PDB entry 9JA1 | electron microscopy, 2.98 A resolution | chains A and B of the 14 polymer chains in the assembly

[Chain A]
Protein: DNA-directed RNA polymerase II subunit RPB1
Organism: Saccharomyces cerevisiae
Notes: EC 2.7.7.6
Reference sequence: P04050 (RPB1_YEAST); residue numbers follow UniProt; this construct covers 1-1733
Chain sequence (1733 residues; row label = number of the first residue in the row):
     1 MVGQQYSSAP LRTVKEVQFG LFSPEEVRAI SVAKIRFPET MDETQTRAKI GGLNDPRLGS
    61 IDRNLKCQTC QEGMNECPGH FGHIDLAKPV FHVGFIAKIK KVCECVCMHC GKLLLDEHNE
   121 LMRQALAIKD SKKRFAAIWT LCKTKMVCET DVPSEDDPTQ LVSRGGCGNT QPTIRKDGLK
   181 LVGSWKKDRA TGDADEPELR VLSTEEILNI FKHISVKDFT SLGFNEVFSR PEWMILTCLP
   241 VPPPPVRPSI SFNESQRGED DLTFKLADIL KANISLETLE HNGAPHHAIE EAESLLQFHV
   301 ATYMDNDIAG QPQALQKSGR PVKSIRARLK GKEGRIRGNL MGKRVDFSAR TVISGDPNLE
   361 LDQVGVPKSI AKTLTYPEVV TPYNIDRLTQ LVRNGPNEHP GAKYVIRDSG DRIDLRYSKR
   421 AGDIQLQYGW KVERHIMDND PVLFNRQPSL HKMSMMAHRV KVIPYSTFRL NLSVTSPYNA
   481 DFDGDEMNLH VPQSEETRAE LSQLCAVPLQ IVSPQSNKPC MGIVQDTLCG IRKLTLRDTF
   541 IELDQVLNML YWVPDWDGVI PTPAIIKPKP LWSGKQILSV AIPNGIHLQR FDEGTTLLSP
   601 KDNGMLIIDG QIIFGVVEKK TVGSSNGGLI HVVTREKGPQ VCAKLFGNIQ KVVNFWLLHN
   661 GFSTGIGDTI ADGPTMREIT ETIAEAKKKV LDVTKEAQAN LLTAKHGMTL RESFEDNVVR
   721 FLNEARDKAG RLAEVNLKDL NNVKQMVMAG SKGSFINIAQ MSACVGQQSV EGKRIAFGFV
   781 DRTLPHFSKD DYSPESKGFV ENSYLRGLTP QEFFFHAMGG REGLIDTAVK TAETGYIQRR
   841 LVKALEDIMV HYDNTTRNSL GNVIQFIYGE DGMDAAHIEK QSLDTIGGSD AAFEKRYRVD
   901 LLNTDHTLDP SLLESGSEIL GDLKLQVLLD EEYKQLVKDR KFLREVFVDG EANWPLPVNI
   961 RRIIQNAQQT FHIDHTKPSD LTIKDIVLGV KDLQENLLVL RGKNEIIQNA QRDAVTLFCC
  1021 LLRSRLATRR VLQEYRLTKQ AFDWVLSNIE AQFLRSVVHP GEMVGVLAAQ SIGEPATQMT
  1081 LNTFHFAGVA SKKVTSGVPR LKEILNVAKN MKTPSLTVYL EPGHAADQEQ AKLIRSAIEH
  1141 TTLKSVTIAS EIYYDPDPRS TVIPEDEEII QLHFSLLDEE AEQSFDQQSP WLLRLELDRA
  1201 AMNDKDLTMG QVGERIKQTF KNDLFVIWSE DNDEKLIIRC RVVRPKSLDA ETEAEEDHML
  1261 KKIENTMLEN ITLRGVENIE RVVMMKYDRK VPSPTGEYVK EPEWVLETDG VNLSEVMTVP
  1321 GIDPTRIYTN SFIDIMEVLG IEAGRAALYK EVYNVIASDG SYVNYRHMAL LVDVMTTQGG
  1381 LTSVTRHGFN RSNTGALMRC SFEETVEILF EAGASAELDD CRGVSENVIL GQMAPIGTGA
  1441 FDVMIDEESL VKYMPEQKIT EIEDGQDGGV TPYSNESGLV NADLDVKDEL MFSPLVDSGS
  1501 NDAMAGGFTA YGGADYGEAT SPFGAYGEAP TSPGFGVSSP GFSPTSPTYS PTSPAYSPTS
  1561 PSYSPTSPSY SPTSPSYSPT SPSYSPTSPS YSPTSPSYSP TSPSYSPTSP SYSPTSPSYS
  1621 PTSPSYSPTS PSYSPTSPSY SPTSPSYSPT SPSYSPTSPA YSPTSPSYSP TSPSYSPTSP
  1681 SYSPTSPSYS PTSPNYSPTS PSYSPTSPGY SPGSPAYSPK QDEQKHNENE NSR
Unresolved in the structure: 1-2, 156-162, 186-198, 700-709, 1144-1270, 1446-1733
Metal / ion sites: Zn2+ site 1: Cys-67, Cys-70, Cys-77, His-80; Zn2+ site 2: Cys-107, Cys-110, Cys-167
Small-molecule neighbours: ATP (adenosine-5'-triphosphate): Arg-446, Gln-447, Pro-448, Asn-479, Asp-481, Asp-483, Thr-827, Thr-831, Leu-1081, Phe-1084, His-1085
Curated features (UniProtKB/Swiss-Prot):
  - region: Pro-248 to Asp-260 (Lid loop), Asn-306 to Lys-323 (Rudder loop), Pro-810 to Glu-822 (Bridging helix)
  - binding site (Zn(2+)): Cys-67, Cys-70, Cys-77, His-80, Cys-107, Cys-110, Cys-148, Cys-167
  - binding site (Mg(2+)): Asp-481, Asp-483, Asp-485
  - modified residue: Thr-1471 (Phosphothreonine)
  - cross-link (Glycyl lysine isopeptide (Lys-Gly)): Lys-695 (interchain with G-Cter in ubiquitin), Lys-1246 (interchain with G-Cter in ubiquitin), Lys-1350 (interchain with G-Cter in ubiquitin)
  - natural variant: Ser-1653 to Pro-1659 (deletion: In strain: A364A)
  - mutagenesis: Lys-1246 (K1246R: Impairs ubiquitination during transcription stress)

[Chain B]
Protein: DNA-directed RNA polymerase II subunit RPB2
Organism: Saccharomyces cerevisiae
Notes: EC 2.7.7.6
Reference sequence: P08518 (RPB2_YEAST); numbering as in UniProt (aligned over 1-1224)
Chain sequence (1224 residues; numbered 1 to 1224; the number before each row is that of its first residue):
     1 MSDLANSEKY YDEDPYGFED ESAPITAEDS WAVISAFFRE KGLVSQQLDS FNQFVDYTLQ
    61 DIICEDSTLI LEQLAQHTTE SDNISRKYEI SFGKIYVTKP MVNESDGVTH ALYPQEARLR
   121 NLTYSSGLFV DVKKRTYEAI DVPGRELKYE LIAEESEDDS ESGKVFIGRL PIMLRSKNCY
   181 LSEATESDLY KLKECPFDMG GYFIINGSEK VLIAQERSAG NIVQVFKKAA PSPISHVAEI
   241 RSALEKGSRF ISTLQVKLYG REGSSARTIK ATLPYIKQDI PIVIIFRALG IIPDGEILEH
   301 ICYDVNDWQM LEMLKPCVED GFVIQDRETA LDFIGRRGTA LGIKKEKRIQ YAKDILQKEF
   361 LPHITQLEGF ESRKAFFLGY MINRLLLCAL DRKDQDDRDH FGKKRLDLAG PLLAQLFKTL
   421 FKKLTKDIFR YMQRTVEEAH DFNMKLAINA KTITSGLKYA LATGNWGEQK KAMSSRAGVS
   481 QVLNRYTYSS TLSHLRRTNT PIGRDGKLAK PRQLHNTHWG LVCPAETPEG QACGLVKNLS
   541 LMSCISVGTD PMPIITFLSE WGMEPLEDYV PHQSPDATRV FVNGVWHGVH RNPARLMETL
   601 RTLRRKGDIN PEVSMIRDIR EKELKIFTDA GRVYRPLFIV EDDESLGHKE LKVRKGHIAK
   661 LMATEYQDIE GGFEDVEEYT WSSLLNEGLV EYIDAEEEES ILIAMQPEDL EPAEANEEND
   721 LDVDPAKRIR VSHHATTFTH CEIHPSMILG VAASIIPFPD HNQSPRNTYQ SAMGKQAMGV
   781 FLTNYNVRMD TMANILYYPQ KPLGTTRAME YLKFRELPAG QNAIVAIACY SGYNQEDSMI
   841 MNQSSIDRGL FRSLFFRSYM DQEKKYGMSI TETFEKPQRT NTLRMKHGTY DKLDDDGLIA
   901 PGVRVSGEDV IIGKTTPISP DEEELGQRTA YHSKRDASTP LRSTENGIVD QVLVTTNQDG
   961 LKFVKVRVRT TKIPQIGDKF ASRHGQKGTI GITYRREDMP FTAEGIVPDL IINPHAIPSR
  1021 MTVAHLIECL LSKVAALSGN EGDASPFTDI TVEGISKLLR EHGYQSRGFE VMYNGHTGKK
  1081 LMAQIFFGPT YYQRLRHMVD DKIHARARGP MQVLTRQPVE GRSRDGGLRF GEMERDCMIA
  1141 HGAASFLKER LMEASDAFRV HICGICGLMT VIAKLNHNQF ECKGCDNKID IYQIHIPYAA
  1201 KLLFQELMAM NITPRLYTDR SRDF
Unresolved in the structure: 1-19, 71-89, 133-163, 336-344, 438-445, 503-508, 669-677, 713-721, 920-932, 1224
Metal / ion sites: Zn2+: Cys-1163, Cys-1166, Cys-1182, Cys-1185
Small-molecule neighbours: ATP (adenosine-5'-triphosphate): Arg-766, Tyr-769, Lys-987, Arg-1020

[Chain A / chain B interface]
Pairs across the interface - 419 pairs, chain A then chain B:
  Gln-4(A) / Phe-1158(B)
  Gln-4(A) / Arg-1159(B)
  Gln-5(A) / Arg-1159(B)  hydrogen bond (backbone-side chain)
  Gln-5(A) / Asn-1176(B)
  Ser-7(A) / Arg-1159(B)
  Ser-7(A) / His-1161(B)  hydrogen bond
  Ser-7(A) / Phe-1180(B)
  Ser-7(A) / Gln-1193(B)
  Ser-8(A) / Asn-1178(B)
  Ser-8(A) / Phe-1180(B)
  Ala-9(A) / His-1161(B)
  Ala-9(A) / Ile-1191(B)
  Ala-9(A) / Gln-1193(B)  hydrogen bond (backbone-side chain)
  Pro-10(A) / Ile-1191(B)
  Pro-10(A) / Tyr-1192(B)
  Pro-10(A) / Gln-1193(B)  hydrogen bond (backbone-backbone)
  Leu-11(A) / Gln-1193(B)
  Leu-11(A) / His-1195(B)
  Arg-12(A) / Tyr-1192(B)
  Arg-12(A) / Gln-1193(B)  hydrogen bond (backbone-backbone)
  Arg-12(A) / Ile-1194(B)
  Arg-12(A) / Thr-1218(B)
  Thr-13(A) / Thr-1218(B)
  Val-14(A) / Ile-1194(B)  hydrophobic
  Val-14(A) / Leu-1216(B)  hydrophobic
  Val-14(A) / Tyr-1217(B)
  Lys-15(A) / Tyr-1217(B)  hydrogen bond (backbone-backbone)
  Lys-15(A) / Thr-1218(B)
  Lys-15(A) / Arg-1220(B)  hydrogen bond (backbone-side chain)
  Glu-16(A) / Arg-1215(B)
  Glu-16(A) / Leu-1216(B)
  Glu-16(A) / Tyr-1217(B)  hydrogen bond (backbone-backbone)
  Glu-16(A) / Asp-1219(B)
  Glu-16(A) / Arg-1220(B)
  Glu-16(A) / Ser-1221(B)  hydrogen bond (side chain-backbone)
  Glu-16(A) / Arg-1222(B)
  Val-17(A) / Arg-1215(B)
  Val-17(A) / Leu-1216(B)  hydrophobic
  Gln-18(A) / Thr-1213(B)
  Gln-18(A) / Pro-1214(B)
  Gln-18(A) / Arg-1215(B)  hydrogen bond (backbone-backbone)
  Gln-18(A) / Tyr-1217(B)
  Phe-19(A) / Thr-1213(B)
  Gly-20(A) / Ile-1212(B)
  Gly-20(A) / Thr-1213(B)  hydrogen bond (backbone-backbone)
  Leu-21(A) / Asn-1211(B)
  Leu-21(A) / Thr-1213(B)  hydrogen bond (backbone-side chain)
  Phe-22(A) / Met-1208(B)
  Phe-22(A) / Asn-1211(B)
  Phe-22(A) / Ile-1212(B)
  Phe-22(A) / Thr-1213(B)
  Glu-26(A) / Arg-1215(B)  salt bridge
  Ala-29(A) / Lys-1183(B)
  Ala-29(A) / Gly-1184(B)
  Ile-30(A) / Leu-1168(B)  hydrophobic
  Ile-30(A) / Thr-1170(B)
  Ser-31(A) / Lys-1183(B)  hydrogen bond (backbone-side chain)
  Val-32(A) / Lys-1183(B)
  Thr-69(A) / Ile-1172(B)
  Cys-70(A) / Lys-1174(B)
  Gln-71(A) / Lys-1174(B)  hydrogen bond
  Glu-72(A) / Leu-1175(B)  hydrogen bond (side chain-backbone)
  Met-74(A) / Arg-1116(B)  hydrogen bond (backbone-side chain)
  Asn-75(A) / Arg-1116(B)  hydrogen bond (backbone-side chain)
  Asn-75(A) / Phe-1158(B)
  Glu-76(A) / Phe-1158(B)
  Glu-76(A) / Arg-1159(B)  salt bridge
  Pro-78(A) / Lys-1201(B)  hydrogen bond (backbone-side chain)
  Pro-78(A) / Gln-1205(B)  hydrogen bond (backbone-side chain)
  Gly-79(A) / Gln-1205(B)  hydrogen bond (backbone-side chain)
  Phe-81(A) / Gln-1205(B)
  Phe-81(A) / Met-1208(B)  hydrophobic
  Phe-81(A) / Ala-1209(B)
  His-92(A) / Met-1210(B)  hydrogen bond (side chain-backbone)
  Phe-228(A) / Arg-1215(B)
  Leu-236(A) / Asn-1211(B)
  Leu-239(A) / Asn-1211(B)
  Pro-240(A) / Met-1208(B)
  Pro-240(A) / Ala-1209(B)
  Pro-240(A) / Asn-1211(B)
  Pro-242(A) / Ala-1209(B)  hydrophobic
  Pro-243(A) / Gln-1205(B)
  Pro-245(A) / Tyr-1198(B)
  Pro-245(A) / Lys-1201(B)
  Val-246(A) / Leu-1114(B)
  Val-246(A) / Gln-1205(B)
  Val-246(A) / Glu-1206(B)
  Pro-248(A) / Leu-1114(B)
  Ile-250(A) / Val-1113(B)  hydrophobic
  Glu-254(A) / Tyr-866(B)
  Glu-254(A) / Arg-884(B)
  Glu-254(A) / Arg-935(B)  salt bridge
  Ser-255(A) / Tyr-866(B)
  Met-304(A) / Met-1210(B)  hydrophobic
  Ile-325(A) / Glu-1206(B)
  Ile-325(A) / Met-1210(B)  hydrophobic
  Arg-328(A) / Leu-1114(B)
  Arg-328(A) / Glu-1206(B)  salt bridge
  Leu-329(A) / Leu-1203(B)  hydrophobic
  Leu-329(A) / Glu-1206(B)
  Leu-329(A) / Met-1210(B)  hydrophobic
  Arg-335(A) / Leu-1114(B)
  Arg-335(A) / Leu-1202(B)
  Arg-335(A) / Glu-1206(B)  salt bridge
  Ile-336(A) / Leu-1203(B)  hydrophobic
  Arg-337(A) / Arg-1129(B)  hydrogen bond (backbone-side chain)
  Arg-337(A) / Glu-1132(B)
  Gly-338(A) / Arg-1129(B)  hydrogen bond (backbone-side chain)
  Asn-339(A) / Thr-1115(B)
  Asn-339(A) / Gln-1117(B)  hydrogen bond (backbone-side chain)
  Asn-339(A) / Ala-1199(B)
  Leu-340(A) / Ala-1199(B)  hydrophobic
  Leu-340(A) / Ala-1200(B)
  Leu-340(A) / Leu-1203(B)  hydrophobic
  Met-341(A) / Glu-1132(B)
  Met-341(A) / Arg-1135(B)
  Gly-342(A) / Arg-1129(B)  hydrogen bond (backbone-side chain)
  Gly-342(A) / Phe-1130(B)
  Lys-343(A) / Gln-1117(B)
  Lys-343(A) / Arg-1129(B)
  Lys-343(A) / Phe-1130(B)  hydrogen bond (backbone-backbone)
  Lys-343(A) / Leu-1151(B)
  Lys-343(A) / Asp-1156(B)  salt bridge
  Lys-343(A) / Pro-1197(B)
  Arg-344(A) / Pro-1118(B)
  Arg-344(A) / Val-1119(B)
  Arg-344(A) / Glu-1120(B)  salt bridge
  Arg-344(A) / Gly-1127(B)  hydrogen bond (side chain-backbone)
  Arg-344(A) / Leu-1128(B)
  Arg-344(A) / Arg-1129(B)
  Arg-344(A) / Ser-1155(B)  hydrogen bond (backbone-side chain)
  Val-345(A) / Gly-1127(B)
  Val-345(A) / Leu-1128(B)  hydrogen bond (backbone-backbone)
  Val-345(A) / Phe-1130(B)  hydrophobic
  Val-345(A) / Arg-1150(B)
  Val-345(A) / Ala-1154(B)  hydrophobic
  Asp-346(A) / Arg-1106(B)  salt bridge
  Asp-346(A) / Arg-1108(B)
  Asp-346(A) / Met-1111(B)
  Asp-346(A) / Pro-1118(B)
  Asp-346(A) / Arg-1150(B)  hydrogen bond (backbone-side chain)
  Asp-346(A) / Ala-1154(B)  hydrogen bond (backbone-backbone)
  Phe-347(A) / Arg-1106(B)  hydrogen bond (backbone-backbone)
  Phe-347(A) / Arg-1108(B)
  Phe-347(A) / Arg-1150(B)
  Ser-348(A) / Ala-1105(B)
  Ser-348(A) / Arg-1106(B)  hydrogen bond (backbone-backbone)
  Ser-348(A) / Leu-1128(B)  hydrogen bond (side chain-backbone)
  Ala-349(A) / His-1104(B)
  Ala-349(A) / Leu-1128(B)
  Arg-350(A) / Lys-1102(B)
  Arg-350(A) / Ile-1103(B)
  Arg-350(A) / His-1104(B)  hydrogen bond (backbone-backbone)
  Arg-350(A) / Leu-1128(B)
  Thr-351(A) / Ile-1103(B)
  Val-352(A) / Val-1099(B)  hydrophobic
  Gly-355(A) / Tyr-833(B)
  Asp-356(A) / Tyr-833(B)  hydrogen bond
  Pro-357(A) / Ser-831(B)
  Pro-357(A) / Gly-832(B)
  Pro-357(A) / Tyr-833(B)
  Asn-358(A) / Tyr-833(B)  hydrogen bond
  Ser-369(A) / Ile-1103(B)
  Ile-370(A) / Ile-1103(B)  hydrophobic
  Thr-373(A) / Ala-1105(B)
  Thr-373(A) / Ala-1107(B)
  Leu-374(A) / Arg-1106(B)
  Lys-403(A) / Ala-1107(B)
  Arg-412(A) / Arg-1108(B)
  Glu-433(A) / Arg-1108(B)  salt bridge
  Leu-443(A) / Met-1138(B)  hydrophobic
  Leu-443(A) / Phe-1146(B)  hydrophobic
  Asn-445(A) / Glu-1134(B)
  Gln-447(A) / Glu-1134(B)  hydrogen bond
  Ser-449(A) / Met-1133(B)
  Ser-449(A) / Glu-1134(B)  hydrogen bond
  Ser-449(A) / Cys-1137(B)  hydrogen bond (backbone-side chain)
  His-451(A) / Cys-1137(B)  hydrogen bond (backbone-side chain)
  Lys-452(A) / Ala-1140(B)
  Lys-452(A) / His-1141(B)  hydrogen bond (backbone-side chain)
  Met-455(A) / Phe-1130(B)  hydrophobic
  Met-455(A) / Glu-1134(B)
  Met-455(A) / Met-1138(B)  hydrophobic
  Met-455(A) / His-1141(B)  hydrogen bond (backbone-side chain)
  Tyr-465(A) / Ile-976(B)  hydrophobic
  Ser-466(A) / Val-1099(B)
  Ser-466(A) / Ile-1103(B)
  Thr-467(A) / Ile-976(B)
  Arg-469(A) / Tyr-833(B)
  Arg-469(A) / Ile-976(B)
  Arg-469(A) / Gly-991(B)  hydrogen bond (side chain-backbone)
  Leu-472(A) / Gly-832(B)
  Leu-472(A) / Gln-835(B)
  Ala-480(A) / Glu-836(B)
  Asp-481(A) / Glu-836(B)
  Asp-481(A) / Asp-837(B)
  Phe-482(A) / Gln-835(B)
  Phe-482(A) / Glu-836(B)  hydrogen bond (backbone-backbone)
  Phe-482(A) / Asp-837(B)
  Phe-482(A) / Ser-838(B)
  Phe-482(A) / Thr-989(B)  hydrogen bond (backbone-side chain)
  Asp-483(A) / Asp-837(B)
  Asp-483(A) / Lys-979(B)
  Asp-483(A) / Lys-987(B)
  Asp-483(A) / Gly-988(B)
  Asp-483(A) / Thr-989(B)
  Asp-483(A) / Arg-1020(B)  salt bridge
  Gly-484(A) / Thr-989(B)
  Glu-486(A) / Lys-1102(B)  salt bridge
  Asn-488(A) / Leu-1128(B)
  His-490(A) / Arg-1150(B)  hydrogen bond
  Val-491(A) / Arg-1150(B)  hydrogen bond (backbone-side chain)
  Gln-493(A) / Glu-1149(B)  hydrogen bond (backbone-side chain)
  Ser-494(A) / Glu-1149(B)  hydrogen bond (backbone-side chain)
  Thr-497(A) / Phe-1146(B)
  Thr-497(A) / Glu-1149(B)  hydrogen bond
  Glu-500(A) / Ala-1143(B)
  Glu-500(A) / Ala-1144(B)  hydrogen bond (side chain-backbone)
  Glu-500(A) / Ser-1145(B)  hydrogen bond
  Glu-500(A) / Phe-1146(B)  hydrogen bond (side chain-backbone)
  Leu-501(A) / Phe-1146(B)  hydrophobic
  Leu-504(A) / His-1141(B)
  Leu-504(A) / Gly-1142(B)
  Cys-505(A) / Met-1138(B)  hydrophobic
  Cys-505(A) / His-1141(B)
  Gln-510(A) / His-1141(B)
  Val-524(A) / Gln-835(B)
  Gln-525(A) / Gln-835(B)
  Gln-525(A) / Glu-836(B)
  Gln-525(A) / Asn-1013(B)
  Gln-525(A) / His-1015(B)
  Asp-526(A) / Cys-829(B)  hydrogen bond
  Asp-526(A) / Gly-832(B)
  Asp-526(A) / Gln-835(B)  hydrogen bond (backbone-side chain)
  Asp-526(A) / Asn-1013(B)  hydrogen bond
  Asp-526(A) / His-1015(B)  salt bridge
  Cys-529(A) / His-1015(B)
  Leu-657(A) / Cys-829(B)
  Leu-658(A) / Tyr-830(B)
  Leu-658(A) / Asn-1074(B)
  Leu-658(A) / His-1076(B)
  Leu-658(A) / Leu-1081(B)
  His-659(A) / Asn-1074(B)  hydrogen bond
  His-659(A) / Thr-1077(B)
  His-659(A) / Leu-1081(B)
  Asn-660(A) / Leu-1081(B)
  Asn-660(A) / Met-1082(B)  hydrogen bond (backbone-backbone)
  Asn-660(A) / Ala-1083(B)  hydrogen bond (backbone-backbone)
  Gly-661(A) / Ala-1083(B)
  Phe-662(A) / Ile-827(B)
  Phe-662(A) / Ala-828(B)
  Phe-662(A) / Cys-829(B)  hydrogen bond (backbone-backbone)
  Phe-662(A) / Pro-1014(B)
  Phe-662(A) / Ala-1083(B)
  Ser-663(A) / Ile-827(B)
  Ser-663(A) / Pro-1014(B)
  Ser-663(A) / Phe-1069(B)
  Ser-663(A) / Gln-1084(B)  hydrogen bond (side chain-backbone)
  Ser-663(A) / Ile-1085(B)
  Ser-663(A) / Phe-1086(B)
  Thr-664(A) / Ile-827(B)
  Thr-664(A) / Pro-1014(B)
  Thr-664(A) / Ile-1017(B)
  Thr-664(A) / Phe-1086(B)
  Gly-665(A) / Leu-1026(B)
  Gly-665(A) / Phe-1069(B)
  Gly-665(A) / Phe-1086(B)
  Ile-666(A) / Leu-1026(B)  hydrophobic
  Ile-666(A) / Leu-1030(B)  hydrophobic
  Ile-666(A) / Val-1052(B)  hydrophobic
  Ile-666(A) / Arg-1067(B)
  Ile-666(A) / Phe-1086(B)
  Asp-668(A) / Phe-1069(B)
  Ile-670(A) / Arg-1067(B)
  Asn-742(A) / Phe-1069(B)
  Met-746(A) / Pro-1014(B)
  Met-746(A) / His-1015(B)
  Met-746(A) / Pro-1018(B)  hydrophobic
  Ser-751(A) / His-1015(B)  hydrogen bond
  Lys-752(A) / Asp-837(B)  salt bridge
  Lys-752(A) / His-1015(B)
  Lys-752(A) / Ser-1019(B)
  Asn-757(A) / Pro-1018(B)
  Asn-757(A) / Ser-1019(B)
  Asn-757(A) / Met-1021(B)
  Gln-760(A) / Met-1021(B)
  Met-761(A) / Met-1021(B)  hydrophobic
  Met-761(A) / Val-1023(B)  hydrophobic
  Val-770(A) / Gln-513(B)
  Glu-771(A) / Lys-510(B)
  Ile-775(A) / Asn-516(B)
  Ala-776(A) / Asn-516(B)
  Phe-777(A) / Asn-516(B)
  Gly-778(A) / His-400(B)
  Gly-778(A) / His-515(B)
  Gly-778(A) / Asn-516(B)  hydrogen bond (backbone-side chain)
  Phe-779(A) / Asn-516(B)
  Phe-779(A) / Thr-517(B)
  Phe-779(A) / Glu-698(B)
  Phe-779(A) / Glu-699(B)
  Val-780(A) / Glu-699(B)
  Asp-781(A) / Arg-620(B)  salt bridge
  Arg-782(A) / Glu-698(B)  hydrogen bond (side chain-backbone)
  Arg-782(A) / Glu-699(B)
  Arg-782(A) / Ser-700(B)
  Arg-782(A) / Ile-701(B)  hydrogen bond (side chain-backbone)
  Arg-782(A) / Leu-702(B)
  Thr-783(A) / Asn-516(B)  hydrogen bond (backbone-side chain)
  Leu-784(A) / Asn-516(B)
  Pro-785(A) / Glu-698(B)
  Pro-785(A) / Ile-701(B)
  Pro-785(A) / Leu-702(B)
  Pro-785(A) / Ile-703(B)  hydrogen bond (backbone-backbone)
  His-786(A) / Trp-519(B)  hydrogen bond
  His-786(A) / Leu-702(B)
  His-786(A) / Ile-703(B)  hydrogen bond (side chain-backbone)
  His-786(A) / Met-705(B)  hydrogen bond
  His-786(A) / His-733(B)
  His-786(A) / Glu-742(B)
  Phe-787(A) / Leu-702(B)
  Glu-795(A) / Val-731(B)
  Asn-802(A) / Arg-728(B)
  Asn-802(A) / Ile-729(B)  hydrogen bond (side chain-backbone)
  Tyr-804(A) / His-761(B)  hydrogen bond (backbone-side chain)
  Tyr-804(A) / Gln-763(B)
  Tyr-804(A) / Met-1021(B)  hydrophobic
  Tyr-804(A) / Val-1023(B)  hydrophobic
  Leu-805(A) / His-761(B)  hydrogen bond (backbone-side chain)
  Leu-805(A) / Val-1052(B)  hydrophobic
  Arg-806(A) / Pro-725(B)  hydrogen bond (side chain-backbone)
  Arg-806(A) / Ala-726(B)
  Arg-806(A) / Lys-727(B)
  Arg-806(A) / Arg-728(B)
  Arg-806(A) / Ile-729(B)
  Arg-806(A) / His-761(B)
  Gly-807(A) / Arg-728(B)
  Gly-807(A) / Asp-760(B)
  Gly-807(A) / His-761(B)
  Leu-808(A) / Arg-728(B)  hydrogen bond (backbone-side chain)
  Leu-808(A) / Asp-760(B)  hydrogen bond (backbone-backbone)
  Leu-808(A) / Phe-1047(B)
  Thr-809(A) / Arg-728(B)
  Thr-809(A) / Ile-729(B)
  Pro-810(A) / Trp-519(B)
  Pro-810(A) / Met-705(B)  hydrophobic
  Pro-810(A) / Pro-745(B)  hydrophobic
  Pro-810(A) / Phe-1047(B)  hydrophobic
  Gln-811(A) / Met-705(B)
  Phe-813(A) / Leu-749(B)  hydrophobic
  Phe-813(A) / Pro-759(B)
  Phe-813(A) / Asp-760(B)
  Phe-813(A) / Asn-767(B)
  Phe-813(A) / Phe-1047(B)  hydrophobic
  Phe-814(A) / His-515(B)
  Phe-814(A) / Trp-519(B)  hydrophobic
  Phe-814(A) / Pro-524(B)  hydrophobic
  His-816(A) / Gln-763(B)
  His-816(A) / Ser-764(B)
  Ala-817(A) / Leu-514(B)  hydrophobic
  Ala-817(A) / Pro-524(B)  hydrophobic
  Ala-817(A) / Ser-764(B)
  Met-818(A) / Leu-514(B)
  Met-818(A) / Asn-516(B)  hydrogen bond
  Arg-821(A) / Gln-513(B)
  Arg-821(A) / Leu-514(B)
  Arg-821(A) / Pro-524(B)  hydrogen bond (side chain-backbone)
  Arg-821(A) / Thr-527(B)  hydrogen bond
  Arg-821(A) / Gly-534(B)
  Leu-824(A) / Thr-768(B)
  Ile-825(A) / Ala-509(B)
  Ile-825(A) / Arg-512(B)
  Ile-825(A) / Gln-513(B)
  Ile-825(A) / Cys-533(B)  hydrophobic
  Val-829(A) / Arg-512(B)
  Arg-839(A) / Glu-1132(B)  salt bridge
  Val-842(A) / Asp-1136(B)
  Lys-843(A) / Arg-1135(B)
  Glu-846(A) / Arg-1135(B)  salt bridge
  Met-1063(A) / Ile-1139(B)
  Val-1066(A) / Asp-1136(B)
  Val-1066(A) / Ile-1139(B)  hydrophobic
  Gln-1070(A) / Asp-1136(B)
  Gln-1070(A) / Cys-1137(B)
  Gln-1070(A) / Ala-1140(B)
  Phe-1084(A) / Gln-763(B)
  Phe-1084(A) / Pro-765(B)
  Phe-1084(A) / Tyr-769(B)
  His-1085(A) / Gln-763(B)  hydrogen bond (backbone-side chain)
  His-1085(A) / Ser-1019(B)
  His-1085(A) / Met-1021(B)
  Phe-1086(A) / Gln-763(B)  hydrogen bond (backbone-side chain)
  Ala-1087(A) / Gln-763(B)
  Ala-1087(A) / Pro-765(B)
  Leu-1409(A) / Leu-1207(B)  hydrophobic
  Phe-1410(A) / Met-1210(B)  hydrophobic
  Phe-1410(A) / Ile-1212(B)  hydrophobic
  Leu-1418(A) / Arg-1222(B)
  Asp-1420(A) / Arg-1220(B)  salt bridge
  Val-1424(A) / Ile-1139(B)  hydrophobic
  Val-1428(A) / Arg-1135(B)
  Val-1428(A) / Leu-1147(B)  hydrophobic
  Val-1428(A) / Leu-1151(B)  hydrophobic
  Ile-1429(A) / Pro-1197(B)
  Ile-1429(A) / Ala-1200(B)
  Leu-1430(A) / His-1195(B)
  Leu-1430(A) / Ile-1196(B)
  Leu-1430(A) / Pro-1197(B)
  Leu-1430(A) / Phe-1204(B)  hydrophobic
  Gly-1431(A) / Lys-1148(B)
  Gly-1431(A) / Met-1152(B)
  Gly-1431(A) / Pro-1197(B)
  Met-1433(A) / Ala-1144(B)  hydrophobic
  Met-1433(A) / Ser-1145(B)
  Met-1433(A) / Lys-1148(B)
  Ile-1436(A) / Ile-1139(B)  hydrophobic
  Ile-1436(A) / Gly-1142(B)
  Gly-1437(A) / Gly-1142(B)
  Gly-1437(A) / Ala-1144(B)
  Thr-1438(A) / Gly-1142(B)  hydrogen bond (side chain-backbone)
Also at the interface, not in a pair above, chain A (217 interface residues in all): Tyr-6, His-80, Cys-238, Tyr-303, Arg-326, Lys-332, Ser-354, Pro-448, Leu-450, Thr-475, Glu-496, Thr-527, Asn-654, Gly-667, Val-743, Gly-753, Ser-788, Lys-789, Glu-801, Glu-812, Gly-820, Ala-828, Val-1406, Gly-1413, Cys-1421, Gln-1432, Ala-1434, Gly-1439
Also at the interface, not in a pair above, chain B (193 interface residues in all): His-518, Cys-523, Glu-529, Gln-531, Ala-695, Arg-730, Ala-735, Ile-748, Asn-762, Arg-766, Asn-834, Gly-977, Ile-1027, Ser-1056, Ser-1066, Lys-1080, Gly-1131, Ala-1173

[Summary]
Chain A and chain B form an interface of 217 and 193 residues respectively; the contacts include 83 hydrogen
bonds and 17 salt bridges. Polar contacts include Glu-26(A)/Arg-1215(B), Glu-76(A)/Arg-1159(B) and
Glu-254(A)/Arg-935(B). ATP is bound between chain A and chain B.
Here chain A is DNA-directed RNA polymerase II subunit RPB1 and chain B is DNA-directed RNA polymerase II
subunit RPB2, both from Saccharomyces cerevisiae. Entry 9JA1 (The RNA polymerase II elongation complex from
Saccharomyces cerevisiae) was determined by electron microscopy, deposited together with 9JA0 and 8X7U.
